4HOM - chains A and B; structure by X-ray diffraction, 1.90 A resolution.

[Chain A]
Molecule: Aminopeptidase N
Source organism: Sus scrofa
Notes: EC 3.4.11.2
UniProtKB: P15145 (AMPN_PIG); residue numbers follow UniProt; this construct covers 63-963
Amino-acid sequence (908 residues; each row starts with the number of its first residue):
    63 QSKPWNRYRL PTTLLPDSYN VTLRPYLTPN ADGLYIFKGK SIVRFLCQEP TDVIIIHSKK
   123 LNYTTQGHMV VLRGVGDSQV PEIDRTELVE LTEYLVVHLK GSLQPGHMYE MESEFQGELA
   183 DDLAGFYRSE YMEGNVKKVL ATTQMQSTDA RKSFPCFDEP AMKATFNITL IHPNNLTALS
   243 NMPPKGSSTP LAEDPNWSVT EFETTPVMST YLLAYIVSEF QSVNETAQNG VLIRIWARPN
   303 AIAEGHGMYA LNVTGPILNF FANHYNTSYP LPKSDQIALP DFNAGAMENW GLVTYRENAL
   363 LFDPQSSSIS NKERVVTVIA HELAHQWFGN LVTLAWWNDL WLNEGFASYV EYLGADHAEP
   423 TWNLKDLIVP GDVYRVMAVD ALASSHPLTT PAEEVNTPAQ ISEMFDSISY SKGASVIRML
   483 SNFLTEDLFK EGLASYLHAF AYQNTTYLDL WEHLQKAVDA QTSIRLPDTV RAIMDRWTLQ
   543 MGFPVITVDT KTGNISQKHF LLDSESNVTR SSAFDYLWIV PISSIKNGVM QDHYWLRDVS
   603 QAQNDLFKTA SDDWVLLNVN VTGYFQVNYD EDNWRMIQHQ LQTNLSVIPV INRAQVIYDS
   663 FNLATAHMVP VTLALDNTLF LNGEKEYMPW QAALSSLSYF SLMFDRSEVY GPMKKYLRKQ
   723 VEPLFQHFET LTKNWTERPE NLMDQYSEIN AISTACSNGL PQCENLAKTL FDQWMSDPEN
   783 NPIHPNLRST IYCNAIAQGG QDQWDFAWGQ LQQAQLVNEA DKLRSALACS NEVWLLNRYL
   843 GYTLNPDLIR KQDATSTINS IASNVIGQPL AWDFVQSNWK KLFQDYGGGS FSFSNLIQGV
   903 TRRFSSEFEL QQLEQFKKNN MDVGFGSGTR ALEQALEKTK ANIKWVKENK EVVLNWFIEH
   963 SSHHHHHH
Disordered / not traced: 965-970
Differences from the reference sequence: conflict Asn-82 (Phe in P15145), Phe-107 (Leu in P15145); expression tag (964-970)
Disulfide bonds: Cys-758/Cys-765, Cys-795/Cys-831
Covalent attachments: N-acetylglucosamine (NAG) linked to Asn-82, Asn-124, Asn-229, Asn-237, Asn-314, Asn-328, Asn-506, Asn-556, Asn-569, Asn-622, Asn-646
Ion coordination: Zn2+: His-383, His-387, Glu-406
Swiss-Prot annotation at these positions:
  - active site: Glu-384 (Proton acceptor)
  - binding site (substrate): Gly-347 to Asn-351
  - binding site (Zn(2+)): His-383, His-387, Glu-406
  - site: Tyr-472 (Transition state stabilizer)
  - modified residue: Tyr-171 (Sulfotyrosine)
  - glycosylation (N-linked (GlcNAc...) asparagine): Asn-82, Asn-124, Asn-229, Asn-237, Asn-258, Asn-286, Asn-314, Asn-328, Asn-506, Asn-556, Asn-569, Asn-622, Asn-646, Asn-736
Reported in the primary citation:
  - binding site for substance P (chain B): Gln-208, Glu-350, Glu-406
  - mutagenesis - E350Q, E384Q, Y472F: decreased catalytic activity

[Chain B]
Molecule: substance P
Amino-acid sequence (11 residues; row label = number of the first residue in the row):
     1 RPKPQQFFGL M

[How chain A and chain B interact]
Contacting residue pairs (46):
  Gln-208(A) with Arg-1(B), hydrogen bond (side chain-backbone)
  Ala-346(A) with Pro-2(B)
  Gly-347(A) with Pro-2(B)
  Ala-348(A) with Arg-1(B); Pro-2(B)
  Met-349(A) with Arg-1(B)
  Glu-350(A) with Arg-1(B), hydrogen bond (side chain-backbone)
  Glu-375(A) with Phe-7(B)
  Thr-379(A) with Pro-4(B)
  Val-380(A) with Pro-4(B), hydrophobic
  His-383(A) with Arg-1(B); Pro-2(B); Lys-3(B), hydrogen bond (side chain-backbone)
  Glu-384(A) with Pro-2(B)
  Glu-406(A) with Arg-1(B), hydrogen bond (side chain-backbone)
  Ser-410(A) with Lys-3(B), hydrogen bond (side chain-backbone)
  Glu-413(A) with Lys-3(B); Pro-4(B)
  Tyr-414(A) with Pro-4(B); Phe-7(B)
  Leu-429(A) with Phe-7(B)
  Pro-432(A) with Phe-7(B); Phe-8(B)
  Gly-433(A) with Gln-5(B); Gln-6(B); Phe-7(B)
  Asp-434(A) with Pro-4(B); Gln-5(B)
  Tyr-436(A) with Gly-9(B)
  Arg-437(A) with Gln-5(B); Gln-6(B), hydrogen bond (side chain-backbone); Gly-9(B), hydrogen bond (backbone-backbone)
  Ala-440(A) with Met-11(B)
  Phe-467(A) with Arg-1(B)
  Tyr-472(A) with Arg-1(B), hydrogen bond (side chain-backbone); Lys-3(B); Gln-5(B)
  Ser-473(A) with Gln-5(B)
  Leu-564(A) with Met-11(B)
  Tyr-660(A) with Leu-10(B), hydrophobic
  Asn-664(A) with Leu-10(B); Met-11(B)
  Tyr-689(A) with Phe-7(B), hydrogen bond (side chain-backbone)
  Gln-693(A) with Phe-8(B)
  Ser-697(A) with Leu-10(B)
  Ser-698(A) with Leu-10(B)
Also at the interface, not in a pair above, chain A (35 interface residues in all): Leu-444, Asp-468, Ser-469
The authors on this interface:
  - pairs named by the authors: Gln-208(A)/Arg-1(B) (hydrogen bond), Glu-350(A)/Arg-1(B) (hydrogen bond), Glu-406(A)/Arg-1(B) (hydrogen bond)

[In short]
The interface between chain A and chain B involves 35 residues on one side and 11 on the other, with 9
hydrogen bonds. Polar contacts include Gln-208(A)/Arg-1(B), Glu-350(A)/Arg-1(B) and His-383(A)/Lys-3(B). The
paper describes hydrogen bonds between Gln-208(A) and Arg-1(B), Glu-350(A) and Arg-1(B) and Glu-406(A) and
Arg-1(B). From the paper: a binding site for substance P (chain B) at Gln-208(A), Glu-350(A) and Glu-406(A);
E350Q, E384Q and Y472F of chain A reduce catalytic activity.
Here chain A is Aminopeptidase N (Sus scrofa) and chain B is substance P. Entry 4HOM (Crystal structure of
porcine aminopeptidase-N complexed with substance P) was determined by X-ray diffraction, deposited together
with 4NZ8, 4NAQ, 4FKH and 4FKK.
